PDB entry 6BS4 | X-ray diffraction, 2.50 A resolution | chains A and B

== Chain A ==
Protein: Putative ATPase Rv3679
Source organism: Mycobacterium tuberculosis H37Rv
UniProt: P9WKX5 (Y3679_MYCTU); numbering as in UniProt (aligned over 1-340)
Amino-acid sequence (340 residues; each row starts with the number of its first residue):
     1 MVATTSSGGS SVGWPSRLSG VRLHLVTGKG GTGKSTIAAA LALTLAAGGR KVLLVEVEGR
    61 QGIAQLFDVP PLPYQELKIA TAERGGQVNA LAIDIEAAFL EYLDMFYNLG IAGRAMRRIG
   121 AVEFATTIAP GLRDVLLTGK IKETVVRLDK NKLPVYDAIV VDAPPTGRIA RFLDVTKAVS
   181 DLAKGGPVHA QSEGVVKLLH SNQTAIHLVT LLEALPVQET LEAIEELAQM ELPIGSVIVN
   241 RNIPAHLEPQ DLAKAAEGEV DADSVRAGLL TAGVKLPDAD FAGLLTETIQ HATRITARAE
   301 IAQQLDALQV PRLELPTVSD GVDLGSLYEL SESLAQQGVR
Disordered / not traced: 1-10
Curated features (UniProtKB/Swiss-Prot):
  - binding site (ATP): G31, G33, K34, S35, T36, N240, P316, V318
Ion coordination: Mg2+: S35 (together with ATP-gamma-S)
Small-molecule neighbours: ATP-gamma-S (AGS; phosphothiophosphoric acid-adenylate ester): K29, G30, G31, T32, G33, K34, S35, T36, R60, N240, R241, P316, T317, V318, V322, L330
Reported in the primary citation:
  - binding site for ATP-gamma-S: R60

== Chain B ==
Protein: Anion transporter
Source organism: Mycobacterium tuberculosis H37Rv
UniProt: A0A089QYG8 (A0A089QYG8_MYCTU); residues 1-386 here = UniProt positions 1-386
Amino-acid sequence (394 residues; each row starts with the number of its first residue):
     1 MSVTPKTLDM GAILADTSNR VVVCCGAGGV GKTTTAAALA LRAAEYGRTV VVLTIDPAKR
    61 LAQALGINDL GNTPQRVPLA PEVPGELHAM MLDMRRTFDE MVMQYSGPER AQSILDNQFY
   121 QTVATSLAGT QEYMAMEKLG QLLSQDRWDL IVVDTPPSRN ALDFLDAPKR LGSFMDSRLW
   181 RLLLAPGRGI GRLITGVMGL AMKALSTVLG SQMLADAAAF VQSLDATFGG FREKADRTYA
   241 LLKRRGTQFV VVSAAEPDAL REASFFVDRL SQESMPLAGL VFNRTHPMLC ALPIERAIDA
   301 AETLDAETTD SDATSLAAAV LRIHAERGQT AKREIRLLSR FTGANPTVPV VGVPSLPFDV
   361 SDLEALRALA DQLTTVGNDA GRAAGRLEHH HHHH
Disordered / not traced: 1-4, 186-193, 227-228, 308-313, 376-394
Differences from the reference sequence: expression tag (387-394)
Ion coordination: Mg2+: T33, D56 (together with ADP)
Small-molecule neighbours: ADP (adenosine-5'-diphosphate): A27, G28, G29, V30, G31, K32, T33, T34, D56, N283, R284, V353, P354, S355, L356, F358, D359, V360, L369
Reported in the primary citation:
  - mutagenesis - D56N: decreased catalytic activity

== Chain A / chain B interface ==
Pairs across the interface (87):
  R60(A) - R159(B)
  Q65(A) - R159(B)  hydrogen bond
  F99(A) - V208(B)  hydrophobic
  Y102(A) - V208(B)  hydrophobic
  L103(A) - V208(B)  hydrophobic
  Y107(A) - T207(B)
  Y107(A) - V208(B)  hydrophobic
  L109(A) - T207(B)
  A112(A) - L200(B)
  A115(A) - V197(B)
  M116(A) - A201(B)  hydrophobic
  M116(A) - A204(B)  hydrophobic
  M116(A) - L205(B)  hydrophobic
  I119(A) - L179(B)  hydrophobic
  I119(A) - V197(B)  hydrophobic
  I119(A) - M198(B)  hydrophobic
  G120(A) - L179(B)
  A121(A) - L183(B)  hydrophobic
  F124(A) - L179(B)  hydrophobic
  F124(A) - W180(B)  hydrophobic
  F124(A) - L184(B)  hydrophobic
  A125(A) - L205(B)  hydrophobic
  T127(A) - L127(B)
  T127(A) - F174(B)
  I128(A) - F119(B)
  I128(A) - V123(B)
  I128(A) - F174(B)  hydrophobic
  I128(A) - W180(B)  hydrophobic
  A129(A) - L209(B)  hydrophobic
  A129(A) - M213(B)  hydrophobic
  P130(A) - V123(B)
  L132(A) - V208(B)  hydrophobic
  D181(A) - G210(B)  hydrogen bond (backbone-backbone)
  D181(A) - M213(B)
  L182(A) - V208(B)
  L182(A) - G210(B)
  A183(A) - T207(B)
  A183(A) - V208(B)  hydrogen bond (backbone-backbone)
  A183(A) - L209(B)
  A183(A) - G210(B)
  Q218(A) - K59(B)
  P244(A) - E326(B)
  A245(A) - I323(B)
  H246(A) - A319(B)
  H246(A) - I323(B)
  H246(A) - E326(B)  salt bridge
  L247(A) - L316(B)  hydrophobic
  D251(A) - L316(B)
  S264(A) - T314(B)  hydrogen bond
  S264(A) - L316(B)
  V265(A) - L316(B)  hydrophobic
  V265(A) - A317(B)
  G268(A) - L304(B)
  G268(A) - A317(B)
  L269(A) - L321(B)  hydrophobic
  T271(A) - L304(B)
  T271(A) - E307(B)
  A272(A) - A300(B)
  A272(A) - T303(B)
  A272(A) - L304(B)  hydrophobic
  G273(A) - R296(B)
  V274(A) - L292(B)  hydrophobic
  V274(A) - R296(B)
  V274(A) - A300(B)  hydrophobic
  L276(A) - C290(B)  hydrophobic
  L276(A) - L292(B)  hydrophobic
  D280(A) - C290(B)  hydrogen bond (backbone-side chain)
  D280(A) - A291(B)  hydrogen bond (side chain-backbone)
  G283(A) - L289(B)
  L284(A) - C290(B)
  L284(A) - V320(B)  hydrophobic
  L284(A) - H324(B)
  T286(A) - L289(B)
  E287(A) - M288(B)
  E287(A) - L289(B)  hydrogen bond (side chain-backbone)
  E287(A) - C290(B)  hydrogen bond (side chain-backbone)
  E287(A) - I323(B)
  E287(A) - H324(B)  salt bridge
  E287(A) - R327(B)
  T288(A) - V320(B)
  T288(A) - I323(B)
  Q290(A) - R327(B)  hydrogen bond
  Q290(A) - P357(B)
  H291(A) - I323(B)
  H291(A) - E326(B)  salt bridge
  T293(A) - P357(B)
  D320(A) - R336(B)  salt bridge
Also at the interface, not in a pair above, chain A (52 interface residues in all): R241, D261, A279, S319
Also at the interface, not in a pair above, chain B (46 interface residues in all): E256, R322, R333

== Summary ==
52 residues of chain A and 46 residues of chain B are in contact; the contacts include 9 hydrogen bonds and 4
salt bridges. Polar contacts include H246(A)-E326(B), E287(A)-H324(B) and H291(A)-E326(B). Ligands of chain A:
ATP-gamma-S. From the paper: a binding site for ATP-gamma-S at R60(A); D56N of chain B reduces catalytic
activity.
Here chain A is Putative ATPase Rv3679 and chain B is Anion transporter, both from Mycobacterium tuberculosis
H37Rv. Entry 6BS4 (Crystal structure of ATPgammaS-bound bacterial Get3-like A and B in Mycobacterium
tuberculosis) was determined by X-ray diffraction, deposited together with 6BS3 and 6BS5.
